1S3T - chains A and C of the 3 polymer chains in the assembly; structure by X-ray diffraction, 2.10 A resolution.

# Chain A
Protein: Urease gamma subunit
Source organism: Sporosarcina pasteurii
Notes: EC 3.5.1.5
UniProt: P41022 (URE3_BACPA); residues 1-100 here = UniProt positions 1-100
Amino-acid sequence (100 residues; numbered 1 to 100; the number before each row is that of its first residue):
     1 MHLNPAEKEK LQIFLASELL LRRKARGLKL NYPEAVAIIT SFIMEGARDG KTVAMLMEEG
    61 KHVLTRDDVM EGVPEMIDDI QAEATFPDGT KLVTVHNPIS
Differences from the reference sequence: modified residue (1)
Modified residues: Met1 (n-carboxymethionine; CXM)

# Chain C
Protein: Urease alpha subunit
Source organism: Sporosarcina pasteurii
Notes: EC 3.5.1.5
UniProt: P41020 (URE1_BACPA); residues 1-570 here = UniProt positions 1-570
Amino-acid sequence (570 residues; numbered 1 to 570; the number before each row is that of its first residue):
     1 MKINRQQYAE SYGPTVGDEV RLADTDLWIE VEKDYTTYGD EVNFGGGKVL REGMGENGTY
    61 TRTENVLDLL LTNALILDYT GIYKADIGVK DGYIVGIGKG GNPDIMDGVT PNMIVGTATE
   121 VIAAEGKIVT AGGIDTHVHF INPDQVDVAL ANGITTLFGG GTGPAEGSKA TTVTPGPWNI
   181 EKMLKSTEGL PINVGILGKG HGSSIAPIME QIDAGAAGLK IHEDWGATPA SIDRSLTVAD
   241 EADVQVAIHS DTLNEAGFLE DTLRAINGRV IHSFHVEGAG GGHAPDIMAM AGHPNVLPSS
   301 TNPTRPFTVN TIDEHLDMLM VCHHLKQNIP EDVAFADSRI RPETIAAEDI LHDLGIISMM
   361 STDALAMGRA GEMVLRTWQT ADKMKKQRGP LAEEKNGSDN FRLKRYVSKY TINPAIAQGI
   421 AHEVGSIEEG KFADLVLWEP KFFGVKADRV IKGGIIAYAQ IGDPSASIPT PQPVMGRRMY
   481 GTVGDLIHDT NITFMSKSSI QQGVPAKLGL KRRIGTVKNC RNIGKKDMKW NDVTTDIDIN
   541 PETYEVKVDG EVLTCEPVKE LPMAQRYFLF
Differences from the reference sequence: conflict Glu19 (Arg in P41020), Trp28 (Gly in P41020), Thr36 (Tyr in P41020), Thr37 (Tyr in P41020), Tyr38 (Leu in P41020), Leu263 (Val in P41020), Ile420 (Met in P41020); insertion (29); modified residue (220)
Modified residues: Lys220 (lysine nz-carboxylic acid; KCX)
Curated features (UniProtKB/Swiss-Prot):
  - active site: His323 (Proton donor)
  - binding site (Ni(2+)): His137, His139, Lys220, His249, His275, Asp363
  - binding site (substrate): His139, Ala170, His222, His249, Ala366
  - modified residue: Lys220 (N6-carboxylysine)

# Chain A / chain C interface
Contacting residue pairs (37):
  Ala6(A) with Ser465(C)
  Glu9(A) with Pro464(C); Pro473(C); Arg477(C), salt bridge
  Lys10(A) with Asp463(C), salt bridge
  Ile13(A) with Gln472(C); Pro473(C)
  Leu19(A) with Leu569(C), hydrophobic; Phe570(C), hydrophobic
  Arg23(A) with Leu569(C), hydrogen bond (side chain-backbone); Phe570(C)
  Asn31(A) with Gln565(C), hydrogen bond (side chain-backbone); Arg566(C); Phe568(C), hydrogen bond (side chain-backbone)
  Tyr32(A) with Phe442(C), hydrophobic; Arg566(C), hydrogen bond (backbone-backbone)
  Pro33(A) with Arg566(C); Tyr567(C); Phe568(C); Leu569(C)
  Glu34(A) with Leu569(C)
  Val36(A) with Gln472(C)
  Thr40(A) with Gln472(C)
  Met70(A) with Gln565(C); Arg566(C)
  Glu71(A) with Arg566(C), hydrogen bond (backbone-side chain)
  Met76(A) with Lys441(C), hydrogen bond (backbone-side chain); Arg566(C); Tyr567(C), hydrophobic
  Asp78(A) with Lys441(C), salt bridge
  Gln81(A) with Ile468(C); Thr470(C), hydrogen bond; Pro471(C); Gln472(C), hydrogen bond (backbone-backbone)
  Glu83(A) with Ala466(C); Ser467(C), hydrogen bond
  Leu92(A) with Pro471(C), hydrophobic
Interface residues without a listed pair, chain A (23 interface residues in all): Ala16, Met44, Val73, Ala82

# Summary
The interface between chain A and chain C involves 23 residues on one side and 19 on the other, with 9
hydrogen bonds and 3 salt bridges. Polar pairs include Glu9(A)-Arg477(C), Lys10(A)-Asp463(C) and
Asp78(A)-Lys441(C).
Here chain A is Urease gamma subunit and chain C is Urease alpha subunit, both from Sporosarcina pasteurii.
Entry 1S3T (Borate inhibited bacillus pasteurii urease crystal structure) was determined by X-ray diffraction.
